Entry 4RKF (X-ray diffraction, 1.50 A resolution); this record covers chain A.

Chain A:
Protein: Ras-related protein Rab-3
Organism: Drosophila melanogaster
Notes: fragment: GTPase domain
UniProt: P25228 (RAB3_DROME); residues 1-188 here = UniProt positions 1-188
Amino-acid sequence (190 residues; numbered -1 to 188; the number before each row is that of its first residue; numbers below 1 keep their minus sign (Gly-1 is residue -1)):
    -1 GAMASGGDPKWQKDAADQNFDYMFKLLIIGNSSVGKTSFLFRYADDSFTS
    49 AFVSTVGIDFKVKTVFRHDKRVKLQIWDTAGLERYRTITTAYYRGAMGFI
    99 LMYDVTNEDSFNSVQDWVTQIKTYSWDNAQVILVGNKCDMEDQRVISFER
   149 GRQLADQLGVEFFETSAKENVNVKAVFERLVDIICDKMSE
Disordered / not traced: -1 to 15, 187-188
Construct notes: expression tag (-1 to 0); engineered mutation Leu80 (Gln in P25228)
Ion coordination: Mg2+: Thr35, Thr53 (together with GMP-PNP)
Ligand contacts: GMP-PNP (GNP; phosphoaminophosphonic acid-guanylate ester): Asn29, Ser30, Ser31, Val32, Gly33, Lys34, Thr35, Ser36, Phe46, Thr47, Ser48, Ala49, Phe50, Val51, Ser52, Thr53, Thr77, Ala78, Gly79, Leu80, Asn134, Lys135, Asp137, Met138, Ser164, Ala165, Lys166
UniProt features mapped onto this chain:
  - motif: Phe50 to Phe58 (Effector region)
  - binding site (GTP): Ser30, Gly33, Lys34, Thr35, Ser36, Thr47, Ser48, Ser52, Thr53, Gly79, Asn134, Asp137, Ala165, Lys166
  - binding site (Mg(2+)): Thr35, Thr53
From the paper describing this entry:
  - binding site for GMP-PNP: Ser30, Lys34, Thr47, Ser48, Ser52, Thr53, Gly79, Asn134, Asp137, Ala165
  - Mg2+ coordination: Thr35, Thr53
  - Mg2+ coordination through a water molecule: Val51, Asp76, Thr77
  - specificity-determining residues: Phe58, Trp75, Tyr90
  - post-translational modification sites: Cys183
  - conformationally variable residues: Arg84 to Ala89

In short:
Ligands of chain A: GMP-PNP. The Mg2+ site is built by Thr35 and Thr53. Curated annotation (UniProt) lists 14
GTP-binding residues and Mg2+-binding residues Thr35 and Thr53. From the paper: a binding site for GMP-PNP at
Ser30, Lys34 and Thr47 among others; water-mediated Mg2+ coordination by Val51, Asp76 and Thr77.
Chain A is Ras-related protein Rab-3 (Drosophila melanogaster); the structure, Drosophila melanogaster Rab3
bound to GMPPNP, was determined by X-ray diffraction, deposited together with 4RKE.
